PDB entry 8TOE | electron microscopy, 2.90 A resolution | chains J and L of the 9 polymer chains in the assembly

# Chain J
Name: DNA-directed RNA polymerase subunit beta'
Organism: Escherichia coli (strain K12)
Notes: EC 2.7.7.6
UniProtKB: P0A8T7 (RPOC_ECOLI); numbering as in UniProt (aligned over 1-1407)
Chain sequence (1407 residues; row label = number of the first residue in the row):
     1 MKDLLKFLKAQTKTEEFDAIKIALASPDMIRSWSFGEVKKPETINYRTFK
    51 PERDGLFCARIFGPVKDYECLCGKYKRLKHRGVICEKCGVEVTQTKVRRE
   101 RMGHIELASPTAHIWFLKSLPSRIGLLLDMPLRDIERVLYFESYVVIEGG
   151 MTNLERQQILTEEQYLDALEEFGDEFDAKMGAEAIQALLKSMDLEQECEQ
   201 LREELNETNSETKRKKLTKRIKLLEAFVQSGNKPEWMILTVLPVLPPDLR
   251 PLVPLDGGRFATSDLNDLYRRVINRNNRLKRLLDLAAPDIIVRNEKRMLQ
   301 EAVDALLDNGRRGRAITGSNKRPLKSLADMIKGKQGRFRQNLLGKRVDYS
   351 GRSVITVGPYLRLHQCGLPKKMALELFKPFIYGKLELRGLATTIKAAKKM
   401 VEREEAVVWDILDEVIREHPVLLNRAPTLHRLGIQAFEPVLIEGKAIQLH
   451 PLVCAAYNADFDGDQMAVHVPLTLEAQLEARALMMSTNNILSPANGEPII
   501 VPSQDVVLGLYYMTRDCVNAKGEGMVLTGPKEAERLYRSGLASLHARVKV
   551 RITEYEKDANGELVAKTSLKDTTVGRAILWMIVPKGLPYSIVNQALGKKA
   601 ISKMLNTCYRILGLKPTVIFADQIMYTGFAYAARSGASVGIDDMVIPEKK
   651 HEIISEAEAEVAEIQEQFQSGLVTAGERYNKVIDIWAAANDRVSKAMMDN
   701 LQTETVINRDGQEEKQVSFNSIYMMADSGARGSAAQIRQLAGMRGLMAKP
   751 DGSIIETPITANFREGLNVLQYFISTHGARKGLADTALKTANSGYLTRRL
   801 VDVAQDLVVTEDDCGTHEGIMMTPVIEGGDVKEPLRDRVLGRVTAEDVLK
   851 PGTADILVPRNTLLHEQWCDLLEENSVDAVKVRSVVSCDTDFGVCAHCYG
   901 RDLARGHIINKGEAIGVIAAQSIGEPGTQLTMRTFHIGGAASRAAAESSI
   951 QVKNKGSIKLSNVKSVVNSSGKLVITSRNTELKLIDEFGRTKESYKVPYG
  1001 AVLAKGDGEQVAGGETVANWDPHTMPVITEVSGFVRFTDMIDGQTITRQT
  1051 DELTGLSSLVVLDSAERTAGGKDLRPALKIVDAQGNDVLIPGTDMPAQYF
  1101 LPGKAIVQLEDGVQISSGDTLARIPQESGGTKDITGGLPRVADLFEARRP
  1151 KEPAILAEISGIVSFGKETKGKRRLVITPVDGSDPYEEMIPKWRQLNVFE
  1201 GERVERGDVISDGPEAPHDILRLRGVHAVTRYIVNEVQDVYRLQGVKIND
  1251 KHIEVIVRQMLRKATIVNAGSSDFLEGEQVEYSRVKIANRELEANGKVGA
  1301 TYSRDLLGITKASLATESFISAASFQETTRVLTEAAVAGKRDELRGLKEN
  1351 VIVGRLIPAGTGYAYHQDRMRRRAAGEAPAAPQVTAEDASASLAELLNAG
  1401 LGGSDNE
Not modelled in the structure: 1-15, 932-947, 1127-1134, 1375-1407
Metal / ion sites: Zn2+ site 1: Cys72, Cys85, Cys88; Mg2+: Asp460, Asp462, Asp464; Zn2+ site 2: Cys814, Cys888, Cys898
Curated features (UniProtKB/Swiss-Prot):
  - binding site (Zn(2+)): Cys70, Cys72, Cys85, Cys88, Cys814, Cys888, Cys895, Cys898
  - binding site (Mg(2+)): Asp460, Asp462, Asp464
  - modified residue: Lys983 (N6-acetyllysine)
  - mutagenesis: Gln504 (Q504P: Resistant to antibiotics salinamide A and B), Asn690 (N690D: Resistant to antibiotics salinamide A and B), Met697 (M697V: Resistant to antibiotics salinamide A and B), Ala735 (A735T: Resistant to antibiotics salinamide A and B), Arg738 (R738C/H/P/S: Resistant to antibiotics salinamide A and B), Ala748 (A748E: Resistant to antibiotics salinamide A and B), Pro758 (P758S/T: Resistant to antibiotics salinamide A and B), Phe763 (F763C: Resistant to antibiotics salinamide A and B), Ser775 (S775A: Resistant to antibiotics salinamide A and B), Ala779 (A779T/V: Resistant to antibiotics salinamide A and B), Arg780 (R780C: Resistant to antibiotics salinamide A and B), Gly782 (G782A/C: Resistant to antibiotics salinamide A and B), 1 further mutagenesis entry in UniProt

# Chain L
Name: RNA polymerase sigma factor RpoD
Organism: Escherichia coli (strain K12)
UniProtKB: Q0P6L9 (Q0P6L9_ECOLX); the author numbering skips numbers that UniProt does not, so the offset changes along the chain: -58 to 15 = UniProt 1-74; 41-48 = UniProt 75-82; 83-613 = UniProt 83-613
Chain sequence (613 residues; numbered -58 to 613; 59 numbers in that range are skipped by the numbering (no residue carries them; nothing is unmodelled there); the number before each row is that of its first residue; numbers below 1 keep their minus sign (Met-58 is residue -58)):
   -58 MEQNPQSQLKLLVTRGKEQGYLTYAEVNDHLPEDIVDSDQIEDIIQMIND
    -8 MGIQVMEEAPDADDLMLAENTADE
    41 DAAEAAAQ
    83 VLSSVESEIGRTTDPVRMYMREMGTVELLTREGEIDIAKRIEDGINQVQC
   133 SVAEYPEAITYLLEQYDRVEAEEARLSDLITGFVDPNAEEDLAPTATHVG
   183 SELSQEDLDDDEDEDEEDGDDDSADDDNSIDPELAREKFAELRAQYVVTR
   233 DTIKAKGRSHATAQEEILKLSEVFKQFRLVPKQFDYLVNSMRVMMDRVRT
   283 QERLIMKLCVEQCKMPKKNFITLFTGNETSDTWFNAAIAMNKPWSEKLHD
   333 VSEEVHRALQKLQQIEEETGLTIEQVKDINRRMSIGEAKARRAKKEMVEA
   383 NLRLVISIAKKYTNRGLQFLDLIQEGNIGLMKAVDKFEYRRGYKFSTYAT
   433 WWIRQAITRSIADQARTIRIPVHMIETINKLNRISRQMLQEMGREPTPEE
   483 LAERMLMPEDKIRKVLKIAKEPISMETPIGDDEDSHLGDFIEDTTLELPL
   533 DSATTESLRAATHDVLAGLTAREAKVLRMRFGIDMNTDYTLEEVGKQFDV
   583 TRERIRQIEAKALRKLRHPSRSEVLRSFLDD
Not modelled in the structure: -58 to 8, 83-93, 168-214, 237-241, 613
Small-molecule neighbours:
  - chapso (1N7), molecule 1: Ile505, Pro510, Ile511, Gly512, Leu519
  - chapso (1N7), molecule 2: Ile511, Leu519, Phe522, Ile523

# Interface between chain J and chain L
Contacting residue pairs (70):
  Glu42(J) with Arg451(L), salt bridge
  Thr43(J) with Thr449(L), hydrogen bond (side chain-backbone)
  Ile44(J) with Ile450(L)
  Tyr46(J) with Ile450(L), hydrophobic; Arg451(L); Pro453(L); Met456(L); Ile500(L), hydrophobic
  Leu120(J) with Glu44(L)
  Tyr140(J) with Met100(L)
  Glu142(J) with Met100(L)
  Pro251(J) with Met507(L), hydrophobic
  Val253(J) with Met507(L), hydrophobic; Ile523(L), hydrophobic
  Arg259(J) with Lys502(L); Glu503(L), hydrogen bond (side chain-backbone); Ile505(L)
  Phe260(J) with Ile450(L), hydrophobic; Pro504(L); Ile505(L), hydrogen bond (backbone-backbone)
  Ala261(J) with Ile505(L); Met507(L)
  Thr262(J) with Pro504(L); Ile505(L), hydrogen bond (backbone-backbone); Ser506(L); Met507(L), hydrogen bond (backbone-backbone)
  Ser263(J) with Glu508(L)
  Asp264(J) with Ser506(L), hydrogen bond; Glu508(L), hydrogen bond (backbone-side chain)
  Arg270(J) with Thr449(L)
  Arg271(J) with Gln400(L)
  Asn274(J) with Gln446(L)
  Arg275(J) with Asp403(L), salt bridge
  Arg278(J) with Asp403(L), salt bridge; Gln406(L); Glu407(L), salt bridge; Gln446(L), hydrogen bond
  Arg281(J) with Glu407(L), salt bridge; Ile410(L)
  Leu282(J) with Gln406(L); Ile410(L), hydrophobic
  Ala287(J) with Met413(L), hydrophobic
  Pro288(J) with Lys377(L)
  Ile290(J) with Glu381(L)
  Ile291(J) with Gln406(L); Asn409(L); Met413(L), hydrophobic
  Arg293(J) with Glu104(L), salt bridge
  Asn294(J) with Tyr101(L); Leu402(L); Gln406(L), hydrogen bond
  Glu295(J) with Gln406(L)
  Arg297(J) with Met100(L), hydrogen bond; Glu104(L), salt bridge
  Met298(J) with Leu402(L), hydrophobic; Gln406(L)
  Glu301(J) with Pro97(L)
  Arg314(J) with Asp96(L), salt bridge
  Ile316(J) with Gln400(L)
  Arg322(J) with Pro510(L)
  Lys325(J) with Glu508(L)
  Gln335(J) with Asp516(L), hydrogen bond
  Tyr382(J) with Leu532(L), hydrophobic
  Thr392(J) with Ser609(L), hydrogen bond
  Thr393(J) with Val606(L); Ser609(L), hydrogen bond; Phe610(L)
  Ile394(J) with Leu532(L), hydrophobic; Thr536(L)
  Lys398(J) with Leu532(L)
Also at the interface, not in a pair above, chain J (53 interface residues in all): Asn45, Lys79, Arg133, Glu162, Leu252, Leu255, Gly257, Gly258, Leu285, Ala286, Lys395
Also at the interface, not in a pair above, chain L (51 interface residues in all): Thr94, Thr95, Arg373, Leu384, Ala447, Arg448, Ile452, Lys499, Thr509, Leu519, Ala535, Asn568, Asp570

# Summary
The interface between chain J and chain L involves 53 residues on one side and 51 on the other, with 13
hydrogen bonds and 8 salt bridges. Among the polar pairs are Glu42(J)-Arg451(L), Arg275(J)-Asp403(L) and
Arg278(J)-Asp403(L). Chain L binds chapso.
Here chain J is DNA-directed RNA polymerase subunit beta' and chain L is RNA polymerase sigma factor RpoD,
both from Escherichia coli (strain K12). Entry 8TOE (Escherichia coli RNA polymerase unwinding intermediate
(I1c) at the lambda PR promoter) was determined by electron microscopy, deposited together with 8TO1, 8TO6,
8TO8 and 8TOM.
